PDB entry 6SND | X-ray diffraction, 3.10 A resolution | chains B and C of the 3 polymer chains in the assembly

Chain B:
Protein: LN01 heavy chain
Organism: Homo sapiens
Chain sequence (235 residues; numbered 1 to 220 plus 15 insertion-coded residues; the number before each row is that of its first residue; a row labelled like 35A-35B holds insertion residues (35A, then the next letters in order)):
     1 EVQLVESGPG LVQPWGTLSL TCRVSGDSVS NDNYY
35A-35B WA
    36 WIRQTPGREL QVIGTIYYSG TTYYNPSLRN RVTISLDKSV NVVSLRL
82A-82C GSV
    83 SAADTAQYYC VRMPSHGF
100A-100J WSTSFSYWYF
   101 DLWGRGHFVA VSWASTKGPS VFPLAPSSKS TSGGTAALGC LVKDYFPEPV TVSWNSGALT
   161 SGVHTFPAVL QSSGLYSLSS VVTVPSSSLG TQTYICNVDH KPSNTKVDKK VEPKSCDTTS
Unresolved in the structure: 1, 217-220
Disulfides: Cys22-Cys92, Cys140-Cys196
What the authors report for this chain:
  - binding site for 1,2-dicaproyl-sn-phosphatidyl-L-serine: Asp32, Tyr52, Ser97, Phe100, Trp100A

Chain C:
Protein: Envelope glycoprotein gp160
Reference sequence: G3DH64 (G3DH64_9HIV1); residues 671-689 here correspond to UniProt positions 693-711 (UniProt number = residue number + 22)
Chain sequence (25 residues; each row starts with the number of its first residue):
   671 NWFDITNWLW YIKLFIMIVK KKKKK
Unresolved in the structure: 690-695
Differences from the reference sequence: expression tag (690-695)
Small-molecule neighbours: dodecyl 2-(trimethylammonio)ethyl phosphate (DPV): Trp680, Tyr681, Leu684, Phe685

How chain B and chain C interact:
Contacting residue pairs (14; chain B residue first):
  Tyr35(B) with Trp672(C)
  Thr50(B) with Phe673(C)
  Met95(B) with Phe673(C), hydrophobic
  Phe100(B) with Lys683(C), hydrogen bond (backbone-side chain)
  Trp100A(B) with Lys683(C)
  Ser100B(B) with Lys683(C), hydrogen bond (backbone-side chain)
  Phe100E(B) with Thr676(C); Leu679(C), hydrophobic; Trp680(C)
  Ser100F(B) with Thr676(C); Trp680(C)
  Trp100H(B) with Trp672(C); Phe673(C); Thr676(C), hydrogen bond
Also at the interface, not in a pair above, chain B (11 interface residues in all): Tyr58, Thr100C
Also at the interface, not in a pair above, chain C (11 interface residues in all): Asn671, Asn677, Ile682, Ile686, Met687

Overview:
Chain B and chain C each contribute 11 residues to their interface, with 3 hydrogen bonds. Polar pairs include
Trp100H(B)-Thr676(C), Phe100(B)-Lys683(C) and Ser100B(B)-Lys683(C). Ligands of chain C: dodecyl
2-(trimethylammonio)ethyl phosphate. From the paper: a binding site for 1,2-dicaproyl-sn-phosphatidyl-L-serine
at Asp32(B), Tyr52(B) and Ser97(B) among others.
Chain B is LN01 heavy chain (Homo sapiens) and chain C is Envelope glycoprotein gp160; the structure, crystal
structure of LN01 Fab in complex with an HIV-1 gp41 peptide, was determined by X-ray diffraction (same
publication as 6SNC and 6SNE).
